Entry 4G1Z (X-ray diffraction, 2.50 A resolution); this record covers chains A and B.

Chain A:
Molecule: Vitamin D3 receptor A
Source organism: Danio rerio
Reference sequence: Q9PTN2 (VDRA_DANRE); residue numbers follow UniProt; this construct covers 156-453
Chain sequence (300 residues; each row starts with the number of its first residue):
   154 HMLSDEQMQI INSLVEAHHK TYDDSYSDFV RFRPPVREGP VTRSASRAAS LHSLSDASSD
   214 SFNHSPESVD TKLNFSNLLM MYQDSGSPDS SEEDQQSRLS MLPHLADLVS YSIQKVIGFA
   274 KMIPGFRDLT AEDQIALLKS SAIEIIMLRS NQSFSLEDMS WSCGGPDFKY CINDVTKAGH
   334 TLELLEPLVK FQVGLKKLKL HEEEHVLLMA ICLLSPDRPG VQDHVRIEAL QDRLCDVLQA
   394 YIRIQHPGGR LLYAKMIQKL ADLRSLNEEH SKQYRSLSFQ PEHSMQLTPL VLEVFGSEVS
Unresolved in the structure: 191-250, 453
Sequence notes: expression tag (154-155)
Swiss-Prot annotation at these positions:
  - region: Lys274 to Lys292 (Interaction with coactivator LXXLL motif)
  - motif: Pro442 to Ser450 (9aaTAD)
  - binding site (calcitriol): Tyr175, Ser265, Arg302, Ser306, His333, His423
Residues lining bound ligands: 0VP (3-(5'-{[3,4-bis(hydroxymethyl)benzyl]oxy}-2'-ethyl-2-propylbiphenyl-4-yl)pentan-3-ol): Tyr175, Tyr179, Leu255, Leu258, Ala259, Leu261, Val262, Ser265, Ile296, Ile299, Met300, Arg302, Ser303, Ser306, Trp314, Cys316, Val328, Ala331, His333, Leu338, Leu341, His423, Tyr427, Leu430, Leu440, Val444, Phe448

Chain B:
Molecule: Nuclear receptor coactivator 1
Notes: EC 2.3.1.48
Reference sequence: Q15788 (NCOA1_HUMAN); residues 687-701 here correspond to UniProt positions 686-700 (UniProt number = residue number - 1)
Chain sequence (15 residues; row label = number of the first residue in the row):
   687 RHKILHRLLQ EGSPS
Unresolved in the structure: 697-701
Swiss-Prot annotation at these positions:
  - motif: Leu691 to Leu695 (LXXLL motif 4)
  - modified residue: Ser699 (Phosphoserine)

Chain A / chain B interface:
Residue-residue contacts (18):
  Ile270(A) with Leu691(B), hydrophobic; Leu694(B), hydrophobic; Leu695(B), hydrophobic
  Lys274(A) with Leu694(B), hydrogen bond (side chain-backbone); Leu695(B); Gln696(B), hydrogen bond (side chain-backbone)
  Ile288(A) with His688(B); Leu691(B), hydrophobic; His692(B); Leu695(B), hydrophobic
  Lys292(A) with His688(B), hydrogen bond; Leu691(B)
  Pro442(A) with Ile690(B), hydrophobic
  Glu446(A) with His688(B); Lys689(B), hydrogen bond (side chain-backbone); Ile690(B), hydrogen bond (side chain-backbone); Leu691(B), hydrogen bond (side chain-backbone)
  Glu451(A) with His688(B)
Other interface residues (no listed pair), chain A (15 interface residues in all): Gln267, Phe279, Ala284, Gln287, Leu291, Leu443, Val447, Val452

Summary:
The interface between chain A and chain B involves 15 residues on one side and 8 on the other, with 6 hydrogen
bonds. Polar pairs include Lys274(A)-Leu694(B), Lys274(A)-Gln696(B) and Lys292(A)-His688(B). Ligands of chain
A: compound 0VP. From UniProt: 6 calcitriol-binding residues on chain A.
Chain A is Vitamin D3 receptor A (Danio rerio) and chain B is Nuclear receptor coactivator 1; the structure,
Structural basis for the accommodation of bis- and tris-aromatic derivatives in Vitamin D Nuclear Receptor,
was determined by X-ray diffraction together with 4G1D, 4G1Y, 4G20, 4G21 and 4G2H from the same study.
